PDB entry 2PEX | X-ray diffraction, 1.90 A resolution | chains A and B

[Chain A (and B)]
Protein: Transcriptional regulator OhrR
From: Xanthomonas campestris
Notes: chain B of this document is another copy of the same molecule, construct and numbering; everything in this record applies to it too
Reference sequence: Q93R11 (Q93R11_XANCH); residue numbers follow UniProt; this construct covers 1-153
Sequence (153 residues; row label = number of the first residue in the row):
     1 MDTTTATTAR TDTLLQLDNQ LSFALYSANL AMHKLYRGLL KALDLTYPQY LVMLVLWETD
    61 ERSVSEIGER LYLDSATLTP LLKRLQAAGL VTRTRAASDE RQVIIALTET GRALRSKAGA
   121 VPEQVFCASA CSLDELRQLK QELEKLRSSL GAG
Disordered / not traced: 1-9, 96-102, 153 (chain B: 1-8, 96-102, 153)
Differences from the reference sequence: engineered mutation S22 (Cys in Q93R11)

[How chain A and chain B interact]
Contacting residue pairs (105):
  T11(A) - G119(B)
  L14(A) - G119(B)
  L14(A) - P122(B)
  L14(A) - E123(B)
  L15(A) - Y50(B)
  L15(A) - L54(B)
  L15(A) - R115(B)
  L15(A) - A118(B)
  L15(A) - P122(B)  hydrophobic
  Q16(A) - E58(B)
  L17(A) - R70(B)
  L17(A) - L71(B)  hydrophobic
  D18(A) - R70(B)  salt bridge
  D18(A) - K140(B)  hydrogen bond (backbone-side chain)
  N19(A) - K140(B)
  Q20(A) - L54(B)
  Q20(A) - P122(B)
  Q20(A) - K140(B)
  L21(A) - M32(B)  hydrophobic
  L21(A) - S129(B)
  S22(A) - M32(B)
  S22(A) - Y36(B)  hydrogen bond
  S22(A) - Y47(B)  hydrogen bond
  F23(A) - Y47(B)  hydrogen bond (backbone-side chain)
  F23(A) - L51(B)  hydrophobic
  F23(A) - R70(B)
  F23(A) - L71(B)  hydrophobic
  F23(A) - Y72(B)  hydrophobic
  A24(A) - K140(B)
  A24(A) - L143(B)
  L25(A) - L25(B)  hydrophobic
  L25(A) - A28(B)
  L25(A) - N29(B)
  L25(A) - M32(B)  hydrophobic
  L25(A) - L143(B)  hydrophobic
  Y26(A) - N29(B)
  Y26(A) - Y47(B)  hydrophobic
  Y26(A) - L51(B)  hydrophobic
  Y26(A) - L73(B)
  S27(A) - R147(B)
  A28(A) - L25(B)
  A28(A) - L143(B)
  A28(A) - R147(B)
  A28(A) - L150(B)
  N29(A) - L25(B)
  N29(A) - Y26(B)
  N29(A) - N29(B)
  M32(A) - S22(B)
  M32(A) - L150(B)
  H33(A) - Y26(B)
  Y36(A) - S22(B)  hydrogen bond
  Y47(A) - S22(B)  hydrogen bond
  Y47(A) - F23(B)  hydrogen bond (side chain-backbone)
  Y47(A) - Y26(B)  hydrophobic
  Y50(A) - L15(B)
  L51(A) - F23(B)  hydrophobic
  L51(A) - Y26(B)  hydrophobic
  L54(A) - L15(B)
  L54(A) - Q20(B)
  E58(A) - Q16(B)
  E58(A) - L17(B)
  R70(A) - L17(B)
  R70(A) - D18(B)  salt bridge
  R70(A) - F23(B)
  L71(A) - L17(B)  hydrophobic
  L71(A) - F23(B)  hydrophobic
  Y72(A) - F23(B)  hydrophobic
  Y72(A) - S27(B)
  Y72(A) - L30(B)
  Y72(A) - K34(B)  hydrogen bond (backbone-side chain)
  L73(A) - Y26(B)
  L73(A) - L30(B)  hydrophobic
  R115(A) - L15(B)
  A118(A) - L15(B)
  G119(A) - T11(B)
  P122(A) - L14(B)
  P122(A) - L15(B)  hydrophobic
  E123(A) - L14(B)
  A128(A) - S149(B)
  A128(A) - L150(B)
  S129(A) - L146(B)
  S129(A) - S149(B)
  S129(A) - L150(B)
  A130(A) - S149(B)
  L139(A) - L139(B)  hydrophobic
  L139(A) - L146(B)  hydrophobic
  K140(A) - D18(B)  hydrogen bond (side chain-backbone)
  K140(A) - N19(B)
  K140(A) - Q20(B)
  K140(A) - A24(B)
  E142(A) - L139(B)
  L143(A) - A24(B)
  L143(A) - L25(B)  hydrophobic
  L143(A) - A28(B)
  L146(A) - S129(B)
  L146(A) - L139(B)  hydrophobic
  R147(A) - S27(B)  hydrogen bond
  S149(A) - A128(B)
  S149(A) - S129(B)
  S149(A) - A130(B)
  L150(A) - A31(B)  hydrophobic
  L150(A) - M32(B)
  L150(A) - L35(B)  hydrophobic
  L150(A) - A128(B)
  L150(A) - S129(B)
Also at the interface, not in a pair above, chain A (53 interface residues in all): L30, A31, L35, P48, V55, W57, L136, E144
Also at the interface, not in a pair above, chain B (54 interface residues in all): L21, P48, V55, W57, C131, L136, E142, E144

[Summary]
The interface between chain A and chain B involves 53 residues on one side and 54 on the other; the contacts
include 10 hydrogen bonds and 2 salt bridges. Polar contacts include D18(A)-R70(B), D18(A)-K140(B) and
S22(A)-Y36(B).
Chain A and chain B are both Transcriptional regulator OhrR (Xanthomonas campestris); the structure, Structure
of reduced C22S OhrR from Xanthamonas Campestris, was determined by X-ray diffraction together with 2PFB from
the same study.
